PDB entry 8TWE | electron microscopy, 2.55 A resolution | chains A and C of the 4 polymer chains in the assembly

[Chain A]
Protein: Serine/threonine-protein phosphatase 2A 65 kDa regulatory subunit A alpha isoform
Organism: Homo sapiens
UniProtKB: P30153 (2AAA_HUMAN); numbering as in UniProt (aligned over 9-589)
Chain sequence (584 residues; row label = number of the first residue in the row):
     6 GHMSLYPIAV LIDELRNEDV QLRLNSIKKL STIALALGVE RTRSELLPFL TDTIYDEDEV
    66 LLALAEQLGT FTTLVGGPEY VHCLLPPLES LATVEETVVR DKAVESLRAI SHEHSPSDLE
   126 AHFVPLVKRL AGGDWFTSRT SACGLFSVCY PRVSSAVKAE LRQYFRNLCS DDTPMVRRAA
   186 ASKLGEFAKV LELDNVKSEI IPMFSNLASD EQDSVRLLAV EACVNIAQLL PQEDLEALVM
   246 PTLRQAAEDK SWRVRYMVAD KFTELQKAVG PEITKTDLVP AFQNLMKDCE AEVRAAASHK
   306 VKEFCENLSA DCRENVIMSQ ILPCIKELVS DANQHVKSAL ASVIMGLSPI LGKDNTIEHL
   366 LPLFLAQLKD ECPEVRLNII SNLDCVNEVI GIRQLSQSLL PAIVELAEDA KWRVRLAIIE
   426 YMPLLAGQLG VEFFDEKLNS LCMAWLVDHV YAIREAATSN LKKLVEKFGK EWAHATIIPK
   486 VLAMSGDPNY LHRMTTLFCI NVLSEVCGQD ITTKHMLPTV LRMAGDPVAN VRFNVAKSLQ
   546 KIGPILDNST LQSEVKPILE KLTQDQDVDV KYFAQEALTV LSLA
Unresolved in the structure: 6-8, 396-589
Construct notes: expression tag (6-8)
Curated features (UniProtKB/Swiss-Prot):
  - modified residue: Lys280 (N6-acetyllysine)
  - natural variant: Val132 (V132L: In HJS2), Pro179 (P179L: In HJS2), Met180 (M180T: In HJS2; M180V: In HJS2), Arg182 (R182W: In HJS2), Arg258 (R258H: In HJS2), Val470 (V470A: In HJS2; uncertain significance), Arg498 (R498L: In HJS2)

[Chain C]
Protein: Serine/threonine-protein phosphatase 2A catalytic subunit alpha isoform
Organism: Homo sapiens
Notes: EC 3.1.3.16
UniProtKB: P67775 (PP2AA_HUMAN); residue numbers follow UniProt; this construct covers 1-309
Chain sequence (311 residues; numbered -1 to 309; the number before each row is that of its first residue; numbers below 1 keep their minus sign (Gly-1 is residue -1)):
    -1 GHMDEKVFTK ELDQWIEQLN ECKQLSESQV KSLCEKAKEI LTKESNVQEV RCPVTVCGDV
    59 HGQFHDLMEL FRIGGKSPDT NYLFMGDYVD RGYYSVETVT LLVALKVRYR ERITILRGNH
   119 ESRQITQVYG FYDECLRKYG NANVWKYFTD LFDYLPLTAL VDGQIFCLHG GLSPSIDTLD
   179 HIRALDRLQE VPHEGPMCDL LWSDPDDRGG WGISPRGAGY TFGQDISETF NHANGLTLVS
   239 RAHQLVMEGY NWCHDRNVVT IFSAPNYCYR CGNQAAIMEL DDTLKYSFLQ FDPAPRRGEP
   299 HVTRRTPDYF L
Unresolved in the structure: -1 to 298
Construct notes: expression tag (-1 to 0)
Modified residues: Leu309 (methyl L-leucinate; MLL)
Curated features (UniProtKB/Swiss-Prot):
  - active site: His118 (Proton donor)
  - binding site (Mn(2+)): Asp57, His59, Asp85, Asn117, His167, His241
  - binding site (Zn(2+)): Asp57, His59, Asp85
  - binding site (Fe(3+)): Asp85, Asn117, His167, His241
  - modified residue: Tyr307 (Phosphotyrosine)
  - natural variant: Gly60 (G60V: In HJS3; uncertain significance), Asp88 (D88G: In HJS3), Gln122 (Q122H: In HJS3), Tyr127 (Y127C: In HJS3), Asp131 (D131H: In HJS3), His191 (H191R: In HJS3), Asp223 (D223H: In HJS3; D223V: In HJS3), Tyr265 (Y265C: In HJS3), Phe308 (F308FF: In HJS3)
  - mutagenesis: Asp85 (D85N: Loss of phosphatase activity)
What the authors report for this chain:
  - catalytic residues: Arg89, Arg214, Arg268 (proposed by the authors, not directly observed)

[Interface between chain A and chain C]
Residue-residue contacts (9):
  Leu222(A) - Leu309(C)
  Trp257(A) - Thr304(C)
  Trp257(A) - Leu309(C)
  Arg258(A) - Phe308(C)  hydrogen bond (side chain-backbone)
  Arg258(A) - Leu309(C)
  Tyr261(A) - Leu309(C)
  Met262(A) - Leu309(C)
  Glu297(A) - Thr304(C)
  His340(A) - Arg303(C)  hydrogen bond

[In short]
The interface between chain A and chain C involves 7 residues on one side and 4 on the other, with 2 hydrogen
bonds. Polar pairs include Arg258(A)-Phe308(C) and His340(A)-Arg303(C). UniProt lists active-site residue
His118(C), 6 Mn2+-binding residues, 3 Zn2+-binding residues and 4 Fe3+-binding residues on chain C. The paper
reports catalytic residues Arg89(C), Arg214(C) and Arg268(C).
Chain A is Serine/threonine-protein phosphatase 2A 65 kDa regulatory subunit A alpha isoform and chain C is
Serine/threonine-protein phosphatase 2A catalytic subunit alpha isoform, both from Homo sapiens; the
structure, Cryo-EM structure of the PP2A:B55-FAM122A complex, B55 body, was determined by electron microscopy
together with 8TWI, 8SO0 and 8TTB from the same study.
